1UX9 - chain A; structure by X-ray diffraction, 2.40 A resolution.

Chain A:
Protein: Cytoglobin
From: Homo sapiens
UniProt: Q8WWM9 (CYGB_HUMAN); residues 1-190 here = UniProt positions 1-190
Sequence (190 residues; each row starts with the number of its first residue):
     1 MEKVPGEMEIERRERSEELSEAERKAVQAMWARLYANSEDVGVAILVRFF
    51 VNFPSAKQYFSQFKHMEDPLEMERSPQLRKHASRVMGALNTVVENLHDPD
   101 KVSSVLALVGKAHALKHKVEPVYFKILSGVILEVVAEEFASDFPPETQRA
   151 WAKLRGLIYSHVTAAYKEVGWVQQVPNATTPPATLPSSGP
Disordered / not traced: 1-17, 172-190
Sequence notes: engineered mutation Ser38 (Cys in Q8WWM9), Ser83 (Cys in Q8WWM9)
Curated features (UniProtKB/Swiss-Prot):
  - binding site (heme b): His81, His113
Ion coordination: heme Fe: His81, His113
Ligand contacts:
  - hexacyanoferrate(3-) (FC6): Lys125, Ala152, Arg155, Gly156, Tyr159
  - heme (HEM): Phe49, Ala56, Tyr59, Phe60, Gln77, Lys80, His81, Arg84, Val85, Ala88, Leu89, Val109, Ala112, His113, Lys116, His117, Val119, Tyr123, Phe124, Leu127
  - xenon (XE), molecule 1: Trp31, Leu89, Val93, Trp151, Leu154, Ile158
  - xenon (XE), molecule 2: Trp31, Leu34, Val41, Ile45, Met86, Ile131, Val135
  - xenon (XE), molecule 3: Gly42, Ile45, Leu46, Ala82, Val85, Met86
  - xenon (XE), molecule 4: Ser128, Ile131, Leu132, Arg155, Ile158

Summary:
Chain A binds 4 copies of xenon, heme and hexacyanoferrate(3-). The heme Fe site is built by His81 and His113.
From UniProt: heme b-binding residues His81 and His113.
Chain A is Cytoglobin (Homo sapiens); the structure, Mapping protein matrix cavities in human cytoglobin
through Xe atom binding: a crystallographic investigation, was determined by X-ray diffraction together with
1URY from the same study.
